PDB entry 7RYE | electron microscopy, 3.90 A resolution | chains L and S of the 24 polymer chains in the assembly

== Chain L (and S) ==
Protein: Protein PrgI
Source organism: Salmonella enterica subsp. enterica serovar Typhimurium
Notes: chain S of this document is another copy of the same molecule, construct and numbering; everything in this record applies to it too
UniProtKB: P41784 (PRGI_SALTY); numbering as in UniProt (aligned over 1-80)
Sequence (80 residues; row label = number of the first residue in the row):
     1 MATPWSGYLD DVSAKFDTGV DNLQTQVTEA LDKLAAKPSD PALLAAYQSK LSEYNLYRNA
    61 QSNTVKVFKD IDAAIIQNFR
Unresolved in the structure: 1-2

== Interface between chain L and chain S ==
Residue-residue contacts - 24 pairs, chain L then chain S:
  Val-12(L) with Leu-31(S), hydrophobic
  Lys-15(L) with Asp-32(S); Ala-35(S)
  Phe-16(L) with Leu-31(S), hydrophobic; Ala-35(S), hydrophobic
  Gly-19(L) with Ala-35(S); Ala-36(S)
  Val-20(L) with Ala-35(S)
  Glu-53(L) with Pro-38(S); Ser-39(S), hydrogen bond
  Thr-64(L) with Tyr-47(S); Leu-51(S)
  Val-67(L) with Leu-51(S), hydrophobic; Asn-55(S)
  Ile-71(L) with Asn-55(S); Arg-58(S)
  Ala-74(L) with Asn-59(S); Ser-62(S)
  Ile-75(L) with Arg-58(S); Ser-62(S)
  Asn-78(L) with Ser-62(S), hydrogen bond; Asn-63(S); Lys-66(S)
  Arg-80(L) with Lys-66(S)
Other interface residues (no listed pair), chain L (16 interface residues in all): Leu-56, Tyr-57, Phe-68
Other interface residues (no listed pair), chain S (15 interface residues in all): Tyr-54

== Overview ==
16 residues of chain L face 15 of chain S across their interface, with 2 hydrogen bonds. Among the polar pairs
are Glu-53(L)/Ser-39(S) and Asn-78(L)/Ser-62(S).
Chain L and chain S are both Protein PrgI (Salmonella enterica subsp. enterica serovar Typhimurium); the
structure, Cryo-EM structure of the needle filament-tip complex of the Salmonella type III secretion
injectisome, was determined by electron microscopy.
